Entry 5FGX (X-ray diffraction, 2.13 A resolution); this record covers chain A.

== Chain A ==
Protein: Thaumatin-1
Organism: Thaumatococcus daniellii
UniProtKB: P02883 (THM1_THADA); residue numbers follow UniProt; this construct covers 1-207
Amino-acid sequence (207 residues; row label = number of the first residue in the row):
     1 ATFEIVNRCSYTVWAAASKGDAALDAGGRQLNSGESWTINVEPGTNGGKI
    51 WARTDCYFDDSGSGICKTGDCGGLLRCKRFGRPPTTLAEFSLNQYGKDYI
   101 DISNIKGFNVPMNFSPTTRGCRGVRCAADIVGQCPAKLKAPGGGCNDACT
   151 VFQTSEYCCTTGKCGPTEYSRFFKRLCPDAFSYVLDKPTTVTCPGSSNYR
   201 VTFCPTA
Cystine bridges: Cys9-Cys204, Cys56-Cys66, Cys71-Cys77, Cys121-Cys193, Cys126-Cys177, Cys134-Cys145, Cys149-Cys158, Cys159-Cys164

== In short ==
Chain A is Thaumatin-1 (Thaumatococcus daniellii); the structure, Thaumatin solved by native sulphur SAD using
synchrotron radiation, was determined by X-ray diffraction, deposited together with 5FGT.
